PDB entry 7LDG | X-ray diffraction, 2.56 A resolution | chains A and C of the 4 polymer chains in the assembly

# Chain A (and C)
Protein: Heat shock factor 2-binding protein
From: Homo sapiens
Notes: fragment: aa83-334; chain C of this document is another copy of the same molecule, construct and numbering; everything in this record applies to it too
Reference sequence: O75031 (HSF2B_HUMAN); numbering as in UniProt (aligned over 83-334)
Chain sequence (253 residues; row label = number of the first residue in the row):
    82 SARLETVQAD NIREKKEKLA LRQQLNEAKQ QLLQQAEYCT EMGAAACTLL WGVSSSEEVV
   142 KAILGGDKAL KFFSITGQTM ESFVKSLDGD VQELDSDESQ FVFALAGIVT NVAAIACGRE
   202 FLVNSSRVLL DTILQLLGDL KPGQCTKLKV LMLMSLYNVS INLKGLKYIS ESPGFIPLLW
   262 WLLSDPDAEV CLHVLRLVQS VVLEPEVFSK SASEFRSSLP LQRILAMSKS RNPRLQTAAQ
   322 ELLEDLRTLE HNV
Not modelled in the structure: 82-104, 169-174, 331-334 (chain C: 82-102, 168-174, 291-297, 330-334)
Sequence notes: expression tag (82)
Modified positions: Mse123, Mse161, Mse233, Mse235, Mse308 (selenomethionine; parent Met)
Curated features (UniProtKB/Swiss-Prot):
  - natural variant: S167 (S167L: In POF19)
  - mutagenesis: R200 (R200T: Abolishes interaction with BRCA2)
Reported in the primary citation:
  - self-association interface (contacts with another copy of this molecule); pairs are residue here / residue on that copy: C120-C120 (disulfide), E122-K152 (salt bridge), L130, L131, F153
  - mutagenesis - D326H: unchanged binding to Breast cancer type 2 susceptibility protein

# Chain A / chain C interface
Disulfides between the chains: C120(A)-C120(C)
Contacting residue pairs (43; chain A residue first):
  Q105(A) - R103(C)
  Q105(A) - L106(C)
  L106(A) - R103(C)
  L106(A) - Q105(C)
  L106(A) - L106(C)  hydrophobic
  Q112(A) - L113(C)
  L113(A) - L113(C)  hydrophobic
  L113(A) - Q116(C)
  Q116(A) - L113(C)
  Y119(A) - I156(C)
  Y119(A) - Q159(C)
  C120(A) - C120(C)  disulfide
  E122(A) - K152(C)  salt bridge
  E122(A) - I156(C)
  Mse123(A) - F153(C)  hydrophobic
  Mse123(A) - I156(C)
  A126(A) - K149(C)
  A126(A) - F153(C)  hydrophobic
  A127(A) - L131(C)
  T129(A) - K149(C)
  L130(A) - I144(C)  hydrophobic
  L130(A) - F153(C)  hydrophobic
  L131(A) - A127(C)
  L131(A) - L131(C)  hydrophobic
  V134(A) - V140(C)  hydrophobic
  V134(A) - A143(C)  hydrophobic
  V140(A) - V140(C)  hydrophobic
  A143(A) - V134(C)  hydrophobic
  I144(A) - L130(C)  hydrophobic
  K149(A) - A125(C)
  K149(A) - T129(C)
  K149(A) - Q181(C)
  K152(A) - E122(C)  salt bridge
  F153(A) - A126(C)  hydrophobic
  F153(A) - L130(C)  hydrophobic
  I156(A) - Y119(C)  hydrogen bond (backbone-side chain)
  I156(A) - E122(C)
  I156(A) - Mse123(C)
  Q159(A) - Y119(C)
  T160(A) - Y119(C)  hydrogen bond
  T160(A) - Mse123(C)
  Q181(A) - K149(C)
  F182(A) - Mse123(C)  hydrophobic
Also at the interface, not in a pair above, chain A (33 interface residues in all): A109, K110, A117, A125, C128, T157, L186
Also at the interface, not in a pair above, chain C (30 interface residues in all): Q112, A117, C128, A150, F182

# In short
33 residues of chain A face 30 of chain C across their interface, with 1 disulfide bond, 2 hydrogen bonds and
2 salt bridges. Among the polar pairs are E122(A)-K152(C), I156(A)-Y119(C) and T160(A)-Y119(C). From the
paper: D326H of chain A leaves binding to Breast cancer type 2 susceptibility protein unchanged; a
self-association interface involving C120(A), E122(A) and L130(A) among others.
Chain A and chain C are both Heat shock factor 2-binding protein (Homo sapiens); the structure, Crystal
structure of the MEILB2-BRCA2 complex, was determined by X-ray diffraction.
